Entry 5HOD (X-ray diffraction, 2.68 A resolution); this record covers chains A and C of the 4 polymer chains in the assembly.

Chain A:
Molecule: LIM/homeobox protein Lhx4
Organism: Homo sapiens
Reference sequence: Q969G2 (LHX4_HUMAN); residues 84-144 here correspond to UniProt positions 156-216 (UniProt number = residue number + 72)
Sequence (61 residues; each row starts with the number of its first residue):
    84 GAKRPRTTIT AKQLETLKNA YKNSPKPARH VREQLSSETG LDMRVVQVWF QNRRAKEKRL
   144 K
Swiss-Prot annotation at these positions:
  - DNA-binding region: Ala85 to Lys144 (Homeobox)
  - region: Arg89 to Lys109 (Interaction with DNA), Arg127 to Lys139 (Interaction with 5-mCpG DNA)
Reported in the primary citation:
  - specificity-determining residues: Arg127, Val131, Ala138

Chain C:
Molecule: 20-nt DNA strand
Sequence (20 nucleotides; row label = number of the first residue in the row):
    21 CTAATTACGC CTAATTAGGT

How chain A and chain C interact:
Residue-residue contacts - 12 pairs, chain A then chain C:
  Pro88(A) - DG29(C)  phosphate contact
  Arg89(A) - DA27(C)  base contact
  Arg89(A) - DC28(C)  base contact
  Arg89(A) - DG29(C)  sugar contact
  Lys109(A) - DC21(C)  hydrogen bond to the phosphate
  Lys109(A) - DT22(C)  salt bridge to the phosphate
  Gln130(A) - DC21(C)  hydrogen bond to the phosphate
  Gln134(A) - DC21(C)  hydrogen bond to the phosphate
  Gln134(A) - DT22(C)  base contact
  Arg137(A) - DC21(C)  salt bridge to the phosphate
  Arg137(A) - DT22(C)  salt bridge to the phosphate
  Lys141(A) - DA23(C)  salt bridge to the phosphate

Overview:
Chain A and chain C form an interface of 7 and 6 residues respectively, with 3 hydrogen bonds and 4 salt
bridges. Among the polar pairs are Lys109(A)-DC21(C), Gln130(A)-DC21(C) and Gln134(A)-DC21(C). UniProt lists a
DNA-binding region on chain A. From the paper: specificity determinants Arg127(A), Val131(A) and Ala138(A).
Here chain A is LIM/homeobox protein Lhx4 (Homo sapiens) and chain C is a 20-nt DNA strand. Entry 5HOD
(Structure of LHX4 transcription factor complexed with DNA) was determined by X-ray diffraction together with
5LTY and 5LUX from the same study.
